Entry 3NPZ (X-ray diffraction, 3.35 A resolution); this record covers chains A and C of the 3 polymer chains in the assembly.

[Chain A]
Molecule: Prolactin
Organism: Homo sapiens
Reference sequence: P01236 (PRL_HUMAN); residues 1-199 here correspond to UniProt positions 29-227 (UniProt number = residue number + 28)
Amino-acid sequence (199 residues; each row starts with the number of its first residue):
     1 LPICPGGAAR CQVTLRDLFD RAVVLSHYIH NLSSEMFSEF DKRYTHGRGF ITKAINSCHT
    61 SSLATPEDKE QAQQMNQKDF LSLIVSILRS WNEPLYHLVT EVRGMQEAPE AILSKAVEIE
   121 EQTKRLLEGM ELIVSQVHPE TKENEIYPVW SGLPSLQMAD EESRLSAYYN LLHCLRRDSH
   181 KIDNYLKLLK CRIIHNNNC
Unresolved in the structure: 1, 5-10, 143-146, 157-158
Swiss-Prot annotation at these positions:
  - modified residue (Phosphoserine): Ser26, Ser34, Ser90, Ser135, Ser166
  - glycosylation: Asn31 (N-linked (GlcNAc...) asparagine)
Disulfides: Cys4-Cys11, Cys58-Cys174, Cys191-Cys199

[Chain C]
Molecule: Prolactin receptor
Organism: Rattus norvegicus
Notes: fragment: prlr
Reference sequence: P05710 (PRLR_RAT); residues 1-210 here correspond to UniProt positions 20-229 (UniProt number = residue number + 19)
Amino-acid sequence (220 residues; numbered 1 to 220; the number before each row is that of its first residue):
     1 QSPPGKPEIH KCRSPDKETF TCWWNPGTDG GLPTNYSLTY SKEGEKTTYE CPDYKTSGPN
    61 SCFFSKQYTS IWKIYIITVN ATNQMGSSSS DPLYVDVTYI VEPEPPRNLT LEVKQLKDKK
   121 TYLWVKWSPP TITDVKTGWF TMEYEIRLKP EEAEEWEIHF TGHQTQFKVF DLYPGQKYLV
   181 QTRCKPDHGY WSRWSQESSV EMPNDFTLKD RSRSHHHHHH
Unresolved in the structure: 116-118, 152-153, 205-220
Differences from the reference sequence: expression tag (211-220)
Swiss-Prot annotation at these positions:
  - motif: Trp191 to Ser195 (WSXWS motif)
  - binding site (Zn(2+)): Asp187, His188
  - glycosylation (N-linked (GlcNAc...) asparagine): Asn35, Asn80, Asn108
Disulfides: Cys12-Cys22, Cys51-Cys62

[How chain A and chain C interact]
Pairs across the interface (31; chain A residue first):
  Pro2(A) - Tyr94(C)
  Pro2(A) - Asp96(C)
  Pro2(A) - Tyr99(C)  hydrophobic
  Cys11(A) - Glu43(C)
  Cys11(A) - Ile74(C)  hydrophobic
  Gln12(A) - Ile74(C)
  Val13(A) - Trp72(C)
  Asp17(A) - Tyr99(C)  hydrogen bond
  Leu18(A) - Trp72(C)  hydrophobic
  Arg21(A) - Ile71(C)  hydrogen bond (side chain-backbone)
  Arg21(A) - Trp72(C)
  Arg21(A) - Asp96(C)  salt bridge
  Arg21(A) - Thr98(C)  hydrogen bond
  Arg21(A) - Tyr99(C)
  Val24(A) - Thr133(C)
  Val24(A) - Asp134(C)
  Val24(A) - Trp139(C)  hydrophobic
  Leu25(A) - Trp72(C)  hydrophobic
  His27(A) - Thr137(C)
  His27(A) - Trp139(C)
  Asn31(A) - Thr137(C)
  Gln122(A) - Glu18(C)
  Arg125(A) - Glu18(C)  salt bridge
  Arg125(A) - Trp72(C)  hydrogen bond (backbone-side chain)
  Arg125(A) - Thr133(C)
  Glu128(A) - Ser70(C)
  Glu128(A) - Trp72(C)
  Glu128(A) - Lys73(C)  salt bridge
  Gly129(A) - Trp72(C)
  Leu132(A) - Trp72(C)
  Lys187(A) - Trp139(C)
Also at the interface, not in a pair above, chain A (22 interface residues in all): Ala22, Val23, Tyr28, Glu118, Leu126
Also at the interface, not in a pair above, chain C (18 interface residues in all): Val95, Ile100, Lys136

[In short]
The interface between chain A and chain C involves 22 residues on one side and 18 on the other, with 4
hydrogen bonds and 3 salt bridges. Polar contacts include Arg21(A)-Asp96(C), Arg125(A)-Glu18(C) and
Glu128(A)-Lys73(C). UniProt lists Zn2+-binding residues Asp187(C) and His188(C) on chain C.
Here chain A is Prolactin (Homo sapiens) and chain C is Prolactin receptor (Rattus norvegicus). Entry 3NPZ
(Prolactin Receptor (PRLR) Complexed with the Natural Hormone (PRL)) was determined by X-ray diffraction.
